Entry 9FMZ (electron microscopy, 3.60 A resolution); this record covers chains G and A of the 5 polymer chains in the assembly.

# Chain G
Molecule: Cellulose biosynthesis protein BcsG
Source organism: Escherichia coli
Chain sequence (536 residues; each row starts with the number of its first residue):
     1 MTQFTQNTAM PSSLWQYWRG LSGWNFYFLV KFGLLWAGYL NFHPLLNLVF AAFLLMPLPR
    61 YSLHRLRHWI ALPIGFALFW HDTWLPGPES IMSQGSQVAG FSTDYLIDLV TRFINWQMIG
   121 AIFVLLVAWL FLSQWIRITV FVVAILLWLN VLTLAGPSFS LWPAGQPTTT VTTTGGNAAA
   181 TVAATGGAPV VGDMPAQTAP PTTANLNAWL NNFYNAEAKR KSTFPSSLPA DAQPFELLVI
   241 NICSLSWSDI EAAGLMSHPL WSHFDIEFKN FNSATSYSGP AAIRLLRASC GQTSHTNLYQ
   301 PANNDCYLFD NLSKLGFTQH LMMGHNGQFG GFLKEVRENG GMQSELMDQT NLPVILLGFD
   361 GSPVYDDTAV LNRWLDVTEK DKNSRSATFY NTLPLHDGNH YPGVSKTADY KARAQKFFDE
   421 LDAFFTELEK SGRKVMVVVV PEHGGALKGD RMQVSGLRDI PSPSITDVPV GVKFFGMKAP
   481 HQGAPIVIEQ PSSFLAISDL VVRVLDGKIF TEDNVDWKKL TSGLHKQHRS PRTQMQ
Unresolved in the structure: 1-11, 156-536

# Chain A
Molecule: Cellulose synthase catalytic subunit [UDP-forming]
Source organism: Escherichia coli
Notes: EC 2.4.1.12; engineered mutation(s): HA-FLAG tagged
Chain sequence (908 residues; each row starts with the number of its first residue):
     1 MSILTRWLLI PPVNARLIGR YRDYRRHGAS AFSATLGCFW MILAWIFIPL EHPRWQRIRA
    61 EHKNLYPHIN ASRPRPLDPV RYLIQTCWLL IGASRKETPK PRRRAFSGLQ NIRGRYHQWM
   121 NELPERVSHK TQHLDEKKEL GHLSAGARRL ILGIIVTFSL ILALICVTQP FNPLAQFIFL
   181 MLLWGVALIV RRMPGRFSAL MLIVLSLTVS CRYIWWRYTS TLNWDDPVSL VCGLILLFAE
   241 TYAWIVLVLG YFQVVWPLNR QPVPLPKDMS LWPSVDIFVP TYNEDLNVVK NTIYASLGID
   301 WPKDKLNIWI LDDGGREEFR QFAQNVGVKY IARTTHEHAK AGNINNALKY AKGEFVSIFD
   361 CDHVPTRSFL QMTMGWFLKE KQLAMMQTPH HFFSPDPFER NLGRFRKTPN EGTLFYGLVQ
   421 DGNDMWDATF FCGSCAVIRR KPLDEIGGIA VETVTEDAHT SLRLHRRGYT SAYMRIPQAA
   481 GLATESLSAH IGQRIRWARG MVQIFRLDNP LTGKGLKFAQ RLCYVNAMFH FLSGIPRLIF
   541 LTAPLAFLLL HAYIIYAPAL MIALFVLPHM IHASLTNSKI QGKYRHSFWS EIYETVLAWY
   601 IAPPTLVALI NPHKGKFNVT AKGGLVEEEY VDWVISRPYI FLVLLNLVGV AVGIWRYFYG
   661 PPTEMLTVVV SMVWVFYNLI VLGGAVAVSV ESKQVRRSHR VEMTMPAAIA REDGHLFSCT
   721 VQDFSDGGLG IKINGQAQIL EGQKVNLLLK RGQQEYVFPT QVARVMGNEV GLKLMPLTTQ
   781 QHIDFVQCTF ARADTWALWQ DSYPEDKPLE SLLDILKLGF RGYRHLAEFA PSSVKGIFRV
   841 LTSLVSWVVS FIPRRPERSE TAQPSDQALA QQGSARSSGR TGLEFEEFYP YDVPDYAADY
   901 KDDDDKRS
Unresolved in the structure: 95-104, 137-139, 611-630, 856-908
Residues lining bound ligands:
  - c-di-GMP (C2E; 9,9'-[(2R,3R,3aS,5S,7aR,9R,10R,10aS,12S,14aR)-3,5,10,12-tetrahydroxy-5,12-dioxidooctahydro-2H,7H-difuro[3,2-d:3',2'-j][1,3,7,9,2,8]tetraoxadiphosphacyclododecine-2,9-diyl]bis(2-amino-1,9-dihydro-6H-purin-6-one)), molecule 1: Lys693, Gln694, Val695, Arg696, Arg700, Arg764, Met766
  - c-di-GMP (C2E), molecule 2: Val695, Arg696, Arg697, Ser698, Arg700, Asp723, Ser725, Gly727, Gly728, Leu729, Gly730, Ala763, Arg764, Val770, Gly771, Leu772, Lys773

# Chain G / chain A interface
Pairs across the interface (15; chain G residue first):
  Trp15(G) with Arg6(A)
  Ser133(G) with Ile10(A)
  Gln134(G) with Ile10(A); Val13(A)
  Trp135(G) with Leu9(A); Ile10(A); Val13(A)
  Ile136(G) with Leu8(A); Ile10(A)
  Arg137(G) with Arg6(A), hydrogen bond (side chain-backbone); Leu8(A), hydrogen bond (backbone-backbone); Leu9(A); Ile10(A)
  Val140(G) with Trp7(A), hydrophobic
  Phe141(G) with Leu8(A), hydrophobic
Other interface residues (no listed pair), chain G (9 interface residues in all): Leu132
Other interface residues (no listed pair), chain A (7 interface residues in all): Pro11

# In short
9 residues of chain G face 7 of chain A across their interface, with 2 hydrogen bonds. Polar pairs include
Arg137(G)-Arg6(A) and Arg137(G)-Leu8(A). Bound to chain A: c-di-GMP.
Chain G is Cellulose biosynthesis protein BcsG and chain A is Cellulose synthase catalytic subunit
[UDP-forming], both from Escherichia coli; the structure, Cryo-EM structure of the c-di-GMP-bound
synthase:pEtN transferase complex (BcsA-Bct-G3) from the E. coli cellulose secretion macrocomplex, was
determined by electron microscopy together with 9FMV, 9FNN, 9FO7, 9FP0 and 9FP2 from the same study.
